1A6G - chain A; structure by X-ray diffraction, 1.15 A resolution.

[Chain A]
Name: Myoglobin
Source organism: Physeter catodon
Reference sequence: P02185 (MYG_PHYCA); residues 1-151 here correspond to UniProt positions 2-152 (UniProt number = residue number + 1)
Sequence (151 residues; row label = number of the first residue in the row):
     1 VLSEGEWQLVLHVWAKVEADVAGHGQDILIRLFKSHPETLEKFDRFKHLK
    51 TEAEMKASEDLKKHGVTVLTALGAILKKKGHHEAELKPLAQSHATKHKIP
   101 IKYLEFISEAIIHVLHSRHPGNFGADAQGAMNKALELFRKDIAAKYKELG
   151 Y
Curated features (UniProtKB/Swiss-Prot):
  - binding site (nitrite): His-64
  - binding site (O2): His-64
  - binding site (heme b): His-93
  - modified residue: Ser-3 (Phosphoserine), Thr-67 (Phosphothreonine)
Ion coordination: heme Fe: His-93 (together with carbon monoxide)
Small-molecule neighbours: carbon monoxide / heme: Leu-29, Leu-32, Thr-39, Lys-42, Phe-43, Arg-45, His-64, Thr-67, Val-68, Ala-71, Leu-72, Leu-89, Ser-92, His-93, His-97, Ile-99, Tyr-103, Leu-104, Ile-107, Ile-111, Phe-138
What the authors report for this chain:
  - conformationally variable residues: His-64
  - heme Fe coordination: His-93

[Overview]
Bound to chain A: carbon monoxide / heme. UniProt lists nitrite-binding residue His-64, O2-binding residue
His-64 and heme b-binding residue His-93. The paper reports heme Fe coordination by His-93; conformational
variability at His-64.
Chain A is Myoglobin (Physeter catodon); the structure, Carbonmonoxy-myoglobin, atomic resolution, was
determined by X-ray diffraction together with 1A6K, 1A6M and 1A6N from the same study.
